4FNX - chain A; structure by X-ray diffraction, 1.70 A resolution.

[Chain A]
Name: ALK tyrosine kinase receptor
From: Homo sapiens
Notes: EC 2.7.10.1; fragment: Kinase domain
Reference sequence: Q9UM73 (ALK_HUMAN); numbering as in UniProt (aligned over 1084-1410)
Sequence (327 residues; row label = number of the first residue in the row):
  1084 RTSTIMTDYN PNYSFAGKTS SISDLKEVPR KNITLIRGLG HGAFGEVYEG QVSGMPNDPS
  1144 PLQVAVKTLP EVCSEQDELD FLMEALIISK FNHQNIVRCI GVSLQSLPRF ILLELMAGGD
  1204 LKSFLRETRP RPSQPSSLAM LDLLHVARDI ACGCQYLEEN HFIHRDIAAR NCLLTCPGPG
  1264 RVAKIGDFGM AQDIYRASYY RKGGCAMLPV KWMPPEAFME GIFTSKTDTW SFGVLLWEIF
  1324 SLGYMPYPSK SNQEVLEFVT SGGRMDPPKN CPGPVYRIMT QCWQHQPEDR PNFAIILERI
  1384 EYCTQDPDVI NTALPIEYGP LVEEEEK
Not modelled in the structure: 1084-1092, 1123-1128, 1137-1141, 1279-1287, 1405-1410
Construct notes: engineered mutation Ser1097 (Cys in Q9UM73), Gln1275 (Arg in Q9UM73)
UniProt features mapped onto this chain:
  - active site: Asp1249 (Proton acceptor)
  - binding site (ATP): His1124, Lys1150, Glu1197 to Met1199, Asp1270
  - modified residue (Phosphotyrosine): Tyr1092, Tyr1096, Tyr1131, Tyr1278
  - natural variant: Asp1091 (D1091N: In NBLST3), Gly1128 (G1128A: In NBLST3), Thr1151 (T1151M: In NBLST3), Met1166 (M1166R: In NBLST3), Ile1171 (I1171N: In NBLST3), Phe1174 (F1174C: In NBLST3; F1174I: In NBLST3; F1174L: In NBLST3; F1174V: In NBLST3), Arg1192 (R1192P: In NBLST3), Ala1234 (A1234T: In NBLST3), Phe1245 (F1245C: In NBLST3; F1245V: In NBLST3), Ile1250 (I1250T: In NBLST3), Gln1275 (R1275Q: In NBLST3; this construct carries the variant), Tyr1278 (Y1278S: In NBLST3)
From the paper describing this entry:
  - disease-associated variants - R1275Q: increased signaling (citing earlier work)
  - conformationally variable residues (loop rearrangement, side-chain flip): Gly1272, Met1273, Gln1275
  - contacts within the chain: Lys1150-Glu1167 (hydrogen bond), Ile1246-Arg1248 (backbone contact), Gln1275-Ser1314 (hydrogen bond), Arg1248-Gln1275 (backbone contact), Arg1248-Asp1276 (hydrogen bond)
  - post-translational modification sites: Tyr1278 (citing earlier work)
  - catalytic residues: Lys1150 (citing earlier work)

[Summary]
From UniProt: active-site residue Asp1249 and 6 ATP-binding residues. From the paper: the catalytic residue
Lys1150; R1275Q increases signaling.
Chain A is ALK tyrosine kinase receptor (Homo sapiens); the structure, Crystal structure of the apo R1275Q
anaplastic lymphoma kinase catalytic domain, was determined by X-ray diffraction (same publication as 4FNW,
4FNY and 4FNZ).
